PDB entry 4H33 | X-ray diffraction, 3.10 A resolution | chain A

# Chain A
Molecule: Lmo2059 protein
From: Listeria monocytogenes
Notes: fragment: kvlm pore module, truncated c-terminus
UniProtKB: Q8Y5K1 (Q8Y5K1_LISMO); residues 2-137 here correspond to UniProt positions 98-233 (UniProt number = residue number + 96)
Sequence (137 residues; each row starts with the number of its first residue):
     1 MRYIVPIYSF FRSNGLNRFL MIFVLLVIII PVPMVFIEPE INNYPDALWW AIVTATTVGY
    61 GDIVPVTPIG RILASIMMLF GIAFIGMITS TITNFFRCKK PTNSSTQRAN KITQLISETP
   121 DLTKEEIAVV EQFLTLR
Disordered / not traced: 1-11, 103-137
Construct notes: expression tag (1); engineered mutation Cys-98 (Ala194 in Q8Y5K1)
Metal / ion sites: K+ site 1 near Thr-57 (its only coordinating residue here); K+ site 2: Val-58, Gly-59; K+ site 3 near Val-58 (its only coordinating residue here)
From the paper describing this entry:
  - K+ coordination: Thr-57, Val-58, Gly-59

# Overview
The K+ site 2 is built by Val-58 and Gly-59. The paper reports K+ coordination by Thr-57, Val-58 and Gly-59.
Chain A is Lmo2059 protein (Listeria monocytogenes); the structure, Crystal structure of a voltage-gated K+
channel pore module in a closed state in lipid membranes ..., was determined by X-ray diffraction (same
publication as 4H37).
